Entry 5VTA (X-ray diffraction, 2.80 A resolution); this record covers chains J and K of the 3 polymer chains in the assembly.

Chain J:
Protein: Fab light chain
From: Mus musculus
Notes: antibody fragment or engineered binder
Chain sequence (213 residues; numbered 1 to 212 plus 7 insertion-coded residues; 6 numbers in that range are skipped by the numbering (no residue carries them; nothing is unmodelled there); the number before each row is that of its first residue; a row labelled like 10A-10G holds insertion residues (10A, then the next letters in order)):
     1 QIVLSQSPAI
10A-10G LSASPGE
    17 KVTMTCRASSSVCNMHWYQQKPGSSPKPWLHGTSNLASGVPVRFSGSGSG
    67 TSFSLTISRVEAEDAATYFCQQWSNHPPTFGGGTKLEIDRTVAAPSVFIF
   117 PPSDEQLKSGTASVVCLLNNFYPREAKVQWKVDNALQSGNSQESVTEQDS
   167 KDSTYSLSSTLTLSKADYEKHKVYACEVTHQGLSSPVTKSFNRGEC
Disordered / not traced: 10A-10G, 79-82, 100-212
Disulfide bonds: Cys22-Cys86

Chain K:
Protein: Fab heavy chain
From: Mus musculus
Notes: antibody fragment or engineered binder
Chain sequence (217 residues; numbered 1 to 217; the number before each row is that of its first residue):
     1 EFQLQQSGPELVKPGASVKISCKASGYSFTDYNINWMKQSNGKSLEWIGV
    51 VIPKYGTTNYNQKFQGKATLTVDQSSSTAYIQLNSLTSEDSAVYYCTRFR
   101 VFFDVWGTGTTVTVSSASTKGPSVFPLAPSSKSTSGGTAALGCLVKDYFP
   151 EPVTVSWNSGALTSGVHTFPAVLQSSGLYSLSSVVTVPSSSLGTQTYICN
   201 VNHKPSNTKVDKKVEPK
Disordered / not traced: 1, 31-32, 114-217
Disulfide bonds: Cys22-Cys96

How chain J and chain K interact:
Residue-residue contacts (34):
  His32(J) with Val101(K); Phe102(K)
  Tyr34(J) with Phe102(K); Phe103(K), hydrogen bond (side chain-backbone); Trp106(K), hydrophobic
  Gln36(J) with Gln39(K), hydrogen bond; Tyr95(K), hydrogen bond
  Ser40(J) with Tyr95(K)
  Ser41(J) with Tyr95(K); Trp106(K); Gly107(K), hydrogen bond (side chain-backbone)
  Pro42(J) with Tyr95(K); Trp106(K)
  Pro44(J) with Phe102(K), hydrophobic; Phe103(K); Asp104(K); Trp106(K)
  His47(J) with Phe102(K)
  Phe85(J) with Ser44(K); Leu45(K), hydrophobic
  Gln87(J) with Phe103(K)
  Trp89(J) with Asn35(K); Trp47(K); Phe99(K), hydrophobic; Phe103(K), hydrophobic
  His92(J) with Trp47(K); Asn59(K), hydrogen bond
  Pro94(J) with Trp47(K), hydrophobic
  Phe96(J) with Met37(K), hydrophobic; Ser44(K); Leu45(K); Phe103(K), hydrophobic
  Gly97(J) with Ser44(K), hydrogen bond (backbone-side chain)
  Gly98(J) with Ser44(K)
Also at the interface, not in a pair above, chain J (19 interface residues in all): Lys43, Leu46, Pro93
Also at the interface, not in a pair above, chain K (19 interface residues in all): Glu46, Asn61, Val105, Thr108

Overview:
Chain J and chain K each contribute 19 residues to their interface; the contacts include 6 hydrogen bonds.
Among the polar pairs are Tyr34(J)-Phe103(K), Gln36(J)-Gln39(K) and Gln36(J)-Tyr95(K).
Here chain J is Fab light chain and chain K is Fab heavy chain, both from Mus musculus. Entry 5VTA (Co-Crystal
Structure of DPPIV with a Chemibody Inhibitor) was determined by X-ray diffraction.
